Entry 4OM2 (X-ray diffraction, 4.00 A resolution); this record covers chains A and B of the 4 polymer chains in the assembly.

# Chain A (and B)
Name: Transducin-like enhancer protein 1
Source organism: Homo sapiens
Notes: fragment: TLE Q-domain; chain B of this document is another copy of the same molecule, construct and numbering; everything in this record applies to it too
Reference sequence: Q04724 (TLE1_HUMAN); residues 2-157 here correspond to UniProt positions 1-156 (UniProt number = residue number - 1)
Chain sequence (163 residues; each row starts with the number of its first residue; numbers below 1 keep their minus sign (Gly-5 is residue -5)):
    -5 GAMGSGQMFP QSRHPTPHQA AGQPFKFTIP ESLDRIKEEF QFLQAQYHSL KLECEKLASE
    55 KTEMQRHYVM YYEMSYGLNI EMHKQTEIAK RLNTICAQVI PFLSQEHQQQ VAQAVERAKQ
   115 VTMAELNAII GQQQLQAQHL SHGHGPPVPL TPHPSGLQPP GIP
Disordered / not traced: -5 to 20, 133-157 (chain B: -5 to 22, 130-157)
Construct notes: expression tag (-5 to 1)

# How chain A and chain B interact
Pairs across the interface (13):
  Phe21(A) - Glu33(B)
  Thr22(A) - Arg29(B)  hydrogen bond
  Thr22(A) - Glu33(B)
  Ile23(A) - Glu33(B)
  Ser26(A) - Ser26(B)  hydrogen bond
  Ser26(A) - Arg29(B)
  Leu27(A) - Ile30(B)  hydrophobic
  Arg29(A) - Ser26(B)  hydrogen bond
  Arg29(A) - Arg29(B)
  Ile30(A) - Ile23(B)  hydrophobic
  Ile30(A) - Leu27(B)  hydrophobic
  Ile30(A) - Ile30(B)  hydrophobic
  Glu33(A) - Ile23(B)

# Summary
The interface between chain A and chain B involves 8 residues on one side and 6 on the other; the contacts
include 3 hydrogen bonds. Among the polar pairs are Thr22(A)-Arg29(B), Ser26(A)-Ser26(B) and
Arg29(A)-Ser26(B).
Both chains are Transducin-like enhancer protein 1 (Homo sapiens). Entry 4OM2 (Crystal structure of TLE1
N-terminal Q-domain residues 1-156) was determined by X-ray diffraction together with 4OM3 from the same
study.
